PDB entry 7BLE | X-ray diffraction, 2.81 A resolution | chain A

# Chain A
Molecule: Nicotinamide N-methyltransferase
Source organism: Homo sapiens
Notes: EC 2.1.1.1
UniProt: P40261 (NNMT_HUMAN); numbering as in UniProt (aligned over 1-264)
Amino-acid sequence (283 residues; numbered -18 to 264; the number before each row is that of its first residue; numbers below 1 keep their minus sign (Met-18 is residue -18)):
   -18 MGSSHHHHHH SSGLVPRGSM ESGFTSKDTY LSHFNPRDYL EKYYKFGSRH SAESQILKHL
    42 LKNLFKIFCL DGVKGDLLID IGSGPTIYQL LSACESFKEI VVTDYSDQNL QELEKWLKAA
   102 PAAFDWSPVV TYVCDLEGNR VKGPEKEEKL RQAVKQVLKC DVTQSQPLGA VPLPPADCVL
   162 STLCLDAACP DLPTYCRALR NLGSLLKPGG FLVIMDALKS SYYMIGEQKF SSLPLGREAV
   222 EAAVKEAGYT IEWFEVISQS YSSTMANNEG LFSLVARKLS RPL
Not modelled in the structure: -18 to -8, 27-29, 261-264
Sequence notes: initiating methionine (-18); expression tag (-17 to 0); engineered mutation Ala100 (Lys in P40261), Ala101 (Glu in P40261), Ala103 (Glu in P40261)
Ligand contacts:
  - S-adenosylhomocysteine (SAH): Lys8, Tyr11, Phe15, Tyr20, Tyr25, Gly63, Ser64, Gly65, Thr67, Tyr69, Gln70, Asp85, Tyr86, Ser87, Asn90, Cys141, Asp142, Val143, Thr163, Leu164, Cys165, Ala168, Ala169, Tyr204
  - U1W (3-ethyl-1,3-diazatricyclo[6.3.1.04,12]dodeca-4,6,8(12)-trien-2-imine): Tyr20, Tyr24, Tyr25, Leu164, Asp167, Ala168, Asp197, Ala198, Ser201, Tyr203, Tyr204, Ser213, Tyr242, Ala247, Asn249
Swiss-Prot annotation at these positions:
  - binding site (S-adenosyl-L-methionine): Tyr20, Tyr25, Gly63, Tyr69, Asp85, Asn90, Asp142, Val143, Thr163
  - binding site (nicotinamide): Asp197, Ser213
  - modified residue: Arg18 (Citrulline), Lys39 (N6-acetyllysine), Arg132 (Citrulline), Arg181 (Citrulline)
From the paper describing this entry:
  - binding site for U1W: Tyr20, Leu164, Ser201, Ser213

# Overview
Chain A binds S-adenosylhomocysteine and compound U1W. From UniProt: 9 S-adenosyl-L-methionine-binding
residues and nicotinamide-binding residues Asp197 and Ser213. The paper reports a binding site for U1W at
Tyr20, Leu164 and Ser201 among others.
Chain A is Nicotinamide N-methyltransferase (Homo sapiens); the structure, Co-crystal structure of Human
Nicotinamide N-methyltransferase (NNMT) with the tricyclic inhibitor (3), was determined by X-ray diffraction,
deposited together with 7BKG, 7NBJ, 7NBM and 7NBQ.
